PDB entry 4AQR | X-ray diffraction, 1.95 A resolution | chains A and D of the 3 polymer chains in the assembly

Chain A:
Name: Calmodulin-7
Organism: Arabidopsis thaliana
UniProtKB: P59220 (CALM7_ARATH); residue numbers follow UniProt; this construct covers 1-149
Chain sequence (149 residues; numbered 1 to 149; the number before each row is that of its first residue):
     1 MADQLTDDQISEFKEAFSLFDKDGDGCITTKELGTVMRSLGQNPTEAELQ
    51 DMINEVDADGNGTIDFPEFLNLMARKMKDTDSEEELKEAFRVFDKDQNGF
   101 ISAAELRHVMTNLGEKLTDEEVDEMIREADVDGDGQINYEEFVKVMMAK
Unresolved in the structure: 1-3, 149
Ion coordination: Ca2+ site 1: Asp-21, Asp-23, Asp-25, Cys-27, Glu-32; Ca2+ site 2: Asp-57, Asp-59, Asn-61, Thr-63, Glu-68; Ca2+ site 3: Asp-94, Asp-96, Asn-98, Phe-100, Glu-105; Ca2+ site 4: Asp-130, Asp-132, Asp-134, Gln-136, Glu-141
Swiss-Prot annotation at these positions:
  - binding site (Ca(2+)): Asp-21, Asp-23, Asp-25, Cys-27, Glu-32, Asp-57, Asp-59, Asn-61, Thr-63, Glu-68, Asp-94, Asp-96, Asn-98, Glu-105, Asp-130, Asp-132, Asp-134, Gln-136, Glu-141

Chain D:
Name: Calcium-transporting atpase 8, plasma membrane-type
Organism: Arabidopsis thaliana
Notes: EC 3.6.3.8; fragment: pmca r-domain, residues 40-95
UniProtKB: Q9LF79 (ACA8_ARATH); residue numbers follow UniProt; this construct covers 40-95
Chain sequence (57 residues; row label = number of the first residue in the row):
    39 SSIERLQQWRKAALVLNASRRFRYTLDLKKEQETREMRQKIRSHAHALLA
    89 ANRFMDM
Differences from the reference sequence: expression tag (39)
Swiss-Prot annotation at these positions:
  - region: Arg-43 to Leu-54 (Interaction with calmodulin)
What the authors report for this chain:
  - mutagenesis - W47A, W47A/F92A, F60A: increased growth
  - mutagenesis - F92A: unchanged growth

How chain A and chain D interact:
Pairs across the interface (64; chain A residue first):
  Glu-12(A) with Arg-48(D), salt bridge; Leu-52(D)
  Phe-13(A) with Leu-52(D), hydrophobic
  Glu-15(A) with Gln-45(D); Lys-49(D)
  Ala-16(A) with Val-53(D), hydrophobic
  Phe-20(A) with Ala-56(D), hydrophobic
  Leu-33(A) with Phe-60(D), hydrophobic
  Met-37(A) with Ser-57(D); Phe-60(D), hydrophobic; Arg-61(D)
  Leu-40(A) with Leu-54(D), hydrophobic
  Gln-42(A) with Arg-61(D)
  Asp-51(A) with Leu-64(D); Lys-67(D)
  Met-52(A) with Phe-60(D); Arg-61(D); Leu-64(D), hydrophobic
  Glu-55(A) with Thr-63(D); Lys-67(D), salt bridge
  Val-56(A) with Phe-60(D), hydrophobic
  Ile-64(A) with Phe-60(D), hydrophobic
  Leu-72(A) with Arg-59(D), hydrogen bond (backbone-side chain); Phe-60(D), hydrophobic; Thr-63(D)
  Met-73(A) with Leu-52(D); Asn-55(D); Ala-56(D), hydrophobic; Arg-59(D)
  Arg-75(A) with Arg-59(D), hydrogen bond (backbone-side chain)
  Met-77(A) with Arg-59(D); Tyr-62(D), hydrophobic
  Lys-78(A) with Tyr-62(D)
  Asp-79(A) with Tyr-62(D)
  Glu-85(A) with Asn-55(D), hydrogen bond; Arg-59(D), salt bridge
  Glu-88(A) with Arg-58(D)
  Val-92(A) with Leu-54(D), hydrophobic; Arg-58(D)
  Phe-93(A) with Trp-47(D), hydrophobic; Ala-50(D), hydrophobic; Leu-54(D), hydrophobic
  Leu-106(A) with Trp-47(D), hydrophobic
  Met-110(A) with Gln-46(D); Ala-50(D), hydrophobic
  Leu-113(A) with Ala-50(D), hydrophobic; Val-53(D), hydrophobic
  Glu-115(A) with Gln-46(D), hydrogen bond; Lys-49(D), salt bridge
  Glu-124(A) with Arg-43(D), salt bridge
  Met-125(A) with Arg-43(D); Gln-46(D); Trp-47(D), hydrogen bond (backbone-side chain)
  Glu-128(A) with Ser-40(D), hydrogen bond; Arg-43(D), salt bridge
  Ala-129(A) with Trp-47(D)
  Ile-137(A) with Trp-47(D), hydrophobic
  Val-145(A) with Leu-44(D), hydrophobic; Trp-47(D), hydrophobic; Arg-48(D), hydrogen bond (backbone-side chain)
  Met-146(A) with Trp-47(D); Arg-48(D), hydrogen bond (backbone-side chain); Ala-51(D), hydrophobic
  Ala-148(A) with Arg-48(D)
Other interface residues (no listed pair), chain A (48 interface residues in all): Leu-19, Val-36, Glu-48, Phe-69, Ala-74, Thr-80, Ala-89, Ile-101, Val-109, Leu-117, Ile-126, Phe-142
The authors on this interface:
  - interface residues, chain D: Trp-47(D), Phe-60(D)

Overview:
48 residues of chain A face 24 of chain D across their interface; the contacts include 8 hydrogen bonds and 6
salt bridges. Among the polar pairs are Glu-12(A)/Arg-48(D), Glu-55(A)/Lys-67(D) and Glu-85(A)/Arg-59(D). From
the paper: W47A, W47A/F92A and F60A of chain D increase growth; interface residues Trp-47(D) and Phe-60(D).
Here chain A is Calmodulin-7 and chain D is Calcium-transporting atpase 8, plasma membrane-type, both from
Arabidopsis thaliana. Entry 4AQR (Crystal structure of calmodulin in complex with the regulatory domain of a
plasma-membrane Ca2+-ATPase) was determined by X-ray diffraction.
